Entry 6W03 (X-ray diffraction, 2.40 A resolution); this record covers chains H and L of the 6 polymer chains in the assembly.

# Chain H
Protein: 3H109L Fab heavy chain
Organism: Homo sapiens
Notes: antibody fragment or engineered binder
Sequence (244 residues; numbered 1 to 223 plus 21 insertion-coded residues; the number before each row is that of its first residue; a row labelled like 82A-82C holds insertion residues (82A, then the next letters in order)):
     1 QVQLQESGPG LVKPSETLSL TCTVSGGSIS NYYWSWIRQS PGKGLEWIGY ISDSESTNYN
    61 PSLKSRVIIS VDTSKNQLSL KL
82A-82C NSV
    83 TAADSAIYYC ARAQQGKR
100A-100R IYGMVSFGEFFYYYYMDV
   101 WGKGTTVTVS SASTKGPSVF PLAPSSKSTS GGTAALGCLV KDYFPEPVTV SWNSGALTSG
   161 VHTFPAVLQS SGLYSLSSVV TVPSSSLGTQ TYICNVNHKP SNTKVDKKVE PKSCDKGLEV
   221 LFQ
Not modelled in the structure: 127-131, 212-223
Disulfides: Cys22-Cys92, Cys138-Cys194

# Chain L
Protein: 3H109L Fab light chain
Organism: Homo sapiens
Notes: engineered mutation(s): E184M, S188M; antibody fragment or engineered binder
Sequence (217 residues; row label = number of the first residue in the row; a row labelled like 67A-67C holds insertion residues (67A, then the next letters in order)):
     3 SVTSYVRPLS VALGETASIS CGRQALGSRA VQWYQHRPGQ APILLIYNNQ DRPSGIPERF
    63 SGTPD
67A-67C INF
    68 GTRATLTISG VEAGDEADYY CHMWDSRS
95A-95C GFS
    96 WSFGGATRLT VLGQPKAAPS VTLFPPSSEE LQANKATLVC LISDFYPGAV TVAWKADSSP
   156 VKAGVETTTP SKQSNNKYAA SSYLSLTPMQ WKMHKSYSCQ VTHEGSTVEK TVAPTECS
Not modelled in the structure: 3-5, 211-213
Disulfides: Cys23-Cys88, Cys135-Cys194

# How chain H and chain L interact
Contacting residue pairs (90; chain H residue first):
  Gln39(H) with His38(L), hydrogen bond; Gly41(L)
  Gly42(H) with Ser6(L)
  Gly44(H) with Ser6(L); Tyr87(L)
  Leu45(H) with His38(L); Pro44(L), hydrophobic; Tyr87(L), hydrogen bond (backbone-side chain); Phe98(L)
  Glu46(H) with Phe98(L)
  Trp47(H) with His89(L); Trp91(L), hydrophobic; Phe95B(L), hydrophobic; Ser95C(L); Trp96(L); Phe98(L)
  Ile48(H) with Trp96(L)
  Tyr50(H) with Phe95B(L), hydrophobic; Trp96(L), hydrophobic
  Asn58(H) with Trp96(L)
  Tyr59(H) with Trp96(L)
  Asn60(H) with Trp96(L)
  Pro61(H) with Trp96(L)
  Ile89(H) with Gly41(L)
  Tyr91(H) with Gly41(L); Gln42(L), hydrogen bond (side chain-backbone); Ala43(L), hydrophobic; Pro44(L)
  Arg100(H) with Ser30(L); Arg31(L), hydrogen bond (side chain-backbone); Asn51(L); Asp67(L), salt bridge
  Tyr100B(H) with Ser30(L); Ser93(L)
  Phe100K(H) with Ser30(L); Trp91(L), hydrophobic; Asp92(L); Ser93(L)
  Tyr100L(H) with Trp91(L)
  Tyr100M(H) with Ala32(L), hydrophobic; Gln34(L); Asn50(L), hydrogen bond; Trp91(L), hydrophobic
  Tyr100N(H) with Gln34(L); Trp91(L); Phe95B(L), hydrophobic
  Tyr100O(H) with Gln34(L); Tyr36(L); Tyr49(L)
  Met100P(H) with Tyr36(L), hydrogen bond (backbone-side chain); Leu46(L)
  Asp100Q(H) with Leu46(L)
  Trp101(H) with Pro44(L)
  Gly102(H) with Ala43(L)
  Phe120(H) with Ser122(L); Glu125(L)
  Pro121(H) with Ser122(L), hydrogen bond (backbone-side chain); Glu124(L)
  Leu122(H) with Phe119(L), hydrophobic; Val134(L), hydrophobic
  Ala123(H) with Phe119(L)
  Ala135(H) with Phe119(L)
  Leu136(H) with Phe119(L), hydrophobic
  Leu139(H) with Glu125(L); Thr132(L); Val134(L), hydrophobic
  Lys141(H) with Lys130(L); Thr132(L)
  His162(H) with Ser138(L); Gln168(L), hydrogen bond; Ala174(L)
  Phe164(H) with Leu136(L), hydrophobic; Ile137(L); Ser138(L); Ala175(L); Ser176(L)
  Pro165(H) with Thr163(L); Ser166(L); Ser176(L)
  Ala166(H) with Thr163(L), hydrogen bond (backbone-side chain)
  Val167(H) with Glu161(L); Thr163(L); Tyr178(L), hydrophobic
  Ser170(H) with Glu161(L)
  Ser175(H) with Tyr178(L), hydrogen bond (backbone-side chain)
  Leu176(H) with Tyr178(L)
  Ser177(H) with Leu136(L); Tyr178(L), hydrogen bond (backbone-side chain)
  Val179(H) with Leu136(L), hydrophobic
  Lys207(H) with Glu124(L), salt bridge
Other interface residues (no listed pair), chain H (48 interface residues in all): Ile37, Lys43, Gly49, Gln169
Other interface residues (no listed pair), chain L (44 interface residues in all): Pro120

# Overview
Chain H and chain L form an interface of 48 and 44 residues respectively, with 11 hydrogen bonds and 2 salt
bridges. Among the polar pairs are Arg100(H)-Asp67(L), Lys207(H)-Glu124(L) and Gln39(H)-His38(L).
Chain H is 3H109L Fab heavy chain and chain L is 3H109L Fab light chain, both from Homo sapiens; the
structure, Crystal Structure of HIV-1 BG505 DS-SOSIP.3mut Prefusion Env Trimer in Complex with Human
Antibodies 3H109L and ..., was determined by X-ray diffraction (same publication as 6VZI).
